PDB entry 7EJ7 | electron microscopy, 3.41 A resolution | chains B and A of the 5 polymer chains in the assembly

Chain B (and A):
Molecule: HLJ1_G0016300.mRNA.1.CDS.1
From: Saccharomyces cerevisiae
Notes: chain A of this document is another copy of the same molecule, construct and numbering; everything in this record applies to it too
UniProtKB: A0A6L0Z498 (A0A6L0Z498_YEASX); the author numbering skips numbers that UniProt does not, so the offset changes along the chain: 1-330 = UniProt 1-330; 334-337 = UniProt 331-334
Sequence (334 residues; row label = number of the first residue in the row; note: 3 numbers in that range are skipped by the numbering (no residue carries them; nothing is unmodelled there)):
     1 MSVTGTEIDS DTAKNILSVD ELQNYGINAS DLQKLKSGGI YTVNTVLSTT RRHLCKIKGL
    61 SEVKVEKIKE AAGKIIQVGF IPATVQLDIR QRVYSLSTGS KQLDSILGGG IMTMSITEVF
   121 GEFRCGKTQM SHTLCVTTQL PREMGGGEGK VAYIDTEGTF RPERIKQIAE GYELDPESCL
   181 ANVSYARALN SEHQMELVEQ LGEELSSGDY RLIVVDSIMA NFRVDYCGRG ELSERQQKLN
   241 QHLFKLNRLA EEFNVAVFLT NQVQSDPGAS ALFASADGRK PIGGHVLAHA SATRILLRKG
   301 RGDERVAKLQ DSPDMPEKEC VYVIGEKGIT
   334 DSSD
Unresolved in the structure: 1-15, 335-337
Residues lining bound ligands:
  - ATP (adenosine-5'-triphosphate), molecule 1: Glu122, Phe123, Arg124, Cys125, Gly126, Lys127, Thr128, Gln129, Glu157, Arg164, Gln167, Arg305, Ile324, Gly325
  - ATP, molecule 2: Ala288, His289, Ser291, Leu309, Gln310, Asp311, Ser312, Pro313, Asp314, Met315, Pro316, Glu317
What the authors report for this chain:
  - binding site for the 9-nt DNA strand: Arg229

Chain B / chain A interface:
Residue-residue contacts - 56 pairs, chain B then chain A:
  Ser48(B) - Leu189(A)
  Ser48(B) - Asn190(A)
  Thr49(B) - Asn190(A)
  Thr50(B) - Asn190(A)
  Thr50(B) - Glu192(A)
  Thr50(B) - Asp225(A)
  Arg51(B) - Glu192(A)  salt bridge
  Arg52(B) - Asp225(A)  hydrogen bond (side chain-backbone)
  Arg52(B) - Tyr226(A)
  Arg52(B) - Glu231(A)  salt bridge
  Val78(B) - His193(A)
  Gly79(B) - Tyr185(A)
  Gly79(B) - Ala186(A)
  Phe80(B) - Ser184(A)
  Phe80(B) - Tyr185(A)
  Phe80(B) - Ala186(A)  hydrophobic
  Phe80(B) - Leu201(A)  hydrophobic
  Ile81(B) - Tyr185(A)  hydrogen bond (backbone-backbone)
  Pro82(B) - Val183(A)
  Pro82(B) - Ser184(A)  hydrogen bond (backbone-backbone)
  Pro82(B) - Tyr185(A)  hydrogen bond (backbone-backbone)
  Ala83(B) - Leu180(A)
  Ala83(B) - Val183(A)  hydrogen bond (backbone-backbone)
  Thr84(B) - Leu180(A)
  Gln86(B) - Tyr185(A)
  Leu87(B) - Lys166(A)
  Leu87(B) - Leu180(A)  hydrophobic
  Arg90(B) - Arg161(A)
  Arg90(B) - Glu163(A)
  Arg229(B) - Pro267(A)  hydrogen bond (side chain-backbone)
  Gln237(B) - Gly228(A)  hydrogen bond (side chain-backbone)
  Asn240(B) - Arg223(A)
  Asn240(B) - Val224(A)
  Gln241(B) - Cys227(A)  hydrogen bond
  Phe244(B) - Leu189(A)
  Phe244(B) - Asn221(A)
  Arg248(B) - Leu189(A)
  Glu251(B) - Arg187(A)  salt bridge
  His285(B) - Glu122(A)
  His285(B) - Val263(A)
  His285(B) - Ser265(A)
  His285(B) - Asp277(A)  salt bridge
  Val286(B) - Arg223(A)
  Ala288(B) - Phe123(A)  hydrophobic
  His289(B) - Gly121(A)
  His289(B) - Phe123(A)
  His289(B) - Lys127(A)
  His289(B) - Gln262(A)
  His289(B) - Val263(A)
  Arg294(B) - Phe123(A)
  Gln310(B) - Arg124(A)
  Pro313(B) - Gln129(A)  hydrogen bond (backbone-side chain)
  Pro313(B) - Arg161(A)
  Pro313(B) - Arg164(A)
  Asp314(B) - Arg161(A)  salt bridge
  Asp314(B) - Arg164(A)
Interface residues without a listed pair, chain B (37 interface residues in all): Leu47, Lys69, Ser115, Leu232, Asn247, Asp311, Ser312
Interface residues without a listed pair, chain A (44 interface residues in all): Tyr153, Ile154, Glu157, Thr159, Phe160, Pro162, Leu197, Glu204, Glu234, Gln264

In short:
37 residues of chain B and 44 residues of chain A are in contact, with 9 hydrogen bonds and 5 salt bridges.
Polar pairs include Arg51(B)-Glu192(A), Arg52(B)-Glu231(A) and Glu251(B)-Arg187(A). Chain B binds ATP. The
paper reports a binding site for the 9-nt DNA strand at Arg229(B).
Chain B and chain A are both HLJ1_G0016300.mRNA.1.CDS.1 (Saccharomyces cerevisiae); the structure, Yeast Dmc1
post-synaptic complex, was determined by electron microscopy together with 7EJ6, 7EJC and 7EJE from the same
study.
